8J8G - chains A and P of the 5 polymer chains in the assembly; structure by electron microscopy, 2.79 A resolution.

== Chain A ==
Protein: DNA polymerase
Organism: Monkeypox virus
UniProt: Q5IXW8 (Q5IXW8_MONPV); residues 1-1006 here = UniProt positions 1-1006
Chain sequence (1029 residues; each row starts with the number of its first residue; numbers below 1 keep their minus sign (Met-22 is residue -22)):
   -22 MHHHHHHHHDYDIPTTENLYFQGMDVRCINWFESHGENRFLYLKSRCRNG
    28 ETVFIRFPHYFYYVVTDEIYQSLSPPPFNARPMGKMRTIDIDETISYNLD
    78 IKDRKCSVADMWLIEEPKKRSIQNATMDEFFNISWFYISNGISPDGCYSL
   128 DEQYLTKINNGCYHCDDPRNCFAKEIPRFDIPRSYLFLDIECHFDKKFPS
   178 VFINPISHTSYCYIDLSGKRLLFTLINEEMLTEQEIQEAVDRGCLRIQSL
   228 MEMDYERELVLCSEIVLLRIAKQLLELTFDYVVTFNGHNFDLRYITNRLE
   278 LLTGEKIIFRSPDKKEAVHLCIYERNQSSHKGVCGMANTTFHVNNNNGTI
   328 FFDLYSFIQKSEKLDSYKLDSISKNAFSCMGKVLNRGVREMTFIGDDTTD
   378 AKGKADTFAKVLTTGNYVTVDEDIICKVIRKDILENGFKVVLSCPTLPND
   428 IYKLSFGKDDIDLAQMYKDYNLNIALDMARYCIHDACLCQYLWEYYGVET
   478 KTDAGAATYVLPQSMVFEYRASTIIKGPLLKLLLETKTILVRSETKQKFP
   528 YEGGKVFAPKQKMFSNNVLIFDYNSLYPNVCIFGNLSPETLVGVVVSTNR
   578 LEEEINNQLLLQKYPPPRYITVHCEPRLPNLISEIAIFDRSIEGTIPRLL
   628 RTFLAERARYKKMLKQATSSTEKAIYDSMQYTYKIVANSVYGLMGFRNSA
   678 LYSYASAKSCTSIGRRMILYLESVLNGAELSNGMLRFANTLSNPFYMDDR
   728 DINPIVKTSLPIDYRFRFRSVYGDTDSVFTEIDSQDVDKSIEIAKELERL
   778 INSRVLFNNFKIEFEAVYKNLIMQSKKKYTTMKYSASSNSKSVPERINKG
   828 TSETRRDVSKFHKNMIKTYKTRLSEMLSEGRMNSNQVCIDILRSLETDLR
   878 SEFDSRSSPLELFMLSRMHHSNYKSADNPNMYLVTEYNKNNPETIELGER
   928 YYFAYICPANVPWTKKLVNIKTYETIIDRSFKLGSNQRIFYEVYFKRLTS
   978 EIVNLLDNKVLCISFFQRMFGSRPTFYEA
Unresolved in the structure: -22 to -1, 1005-1006
Sequence notes: initiating methionine (-22); expression tag (-21 to 0); engineered mutation Phe108 (Leu in Q5IXW8), Leu411 (Trp in Q5IXW8)
Metal / ion sites: Ca2+ site 1: Asp166, Glu168, Asp462; Ca2+ site 2 near Asp166 (its only coordinating residue here); Ca2+ site 3: Asp549, Asp753 (together with TXJ)
Ligand contacts: TXJ ([(2S)-1-(4-azanyl-2-oxidanylidene-pyrimidin-1-yl)-3-oxidanyl-propan-2-yl]oxymethyl-[oxidanyl(phosphonooxy)phosphoryl]oxy-phosphinic acid): Asp549, Tyr550, Asn551, Ser552, Leu553, Tyr554, Arg634, Lys661, Ile662, Asn665, Thr752, Asp753

== Chain P ==
Molecule: 24-nt DNA strand
Sequence (24 nucleotides; row label = number of the first residue in the row):
     2 AGCTGCTATGTGAGATTAAGTTAT
Unresolved in the structure: 2-11

== Interface between chain A and chain P ==
Residue-residue contacts - 27 pairs, chain A then chain P:
  Asp751(A) - DT25(P)  sugar contact
  Thr752(A) - DT25(P)  sugar contact
  Asp753(A) - DT25(P)  phosphate contact
  Lys804(A) - DA24(P)  base contact
  Tyr806(A) - DT25(P)  hydrogen bond to the phosphate
  Lys826(A) - DA24(P)  phosphate contact
  Lys826(A) - DT25(P)  salt bridge to the phosphate
  Gly827(A) - DT23(P)  phosphate contact
  Gly827(A) - DA24(P)  hydrogen bond to the phosphate
  Thr831(A) - DT23(P)  phosphate contact
  Arg832(A) - DG21(P)  base contact
  Arg832(A) - DT22(P)  hydrogen bond to the sugar
  Arg832(A) - DT23(P)  phosphate contact
  Arg833(A) - DT23(P)  salt bridge to the phosphate
  Asp834(A) - DG21(P)  phosphate contact
  Asp834(A) - DT22(P)  sugar contact
  Ser893(A) - DT22(P)  phosphate contact
  Arg894(A) - DT22(P)  phosphate contact
  His897(A) - DG21(P)  salt bridge to the phosphate
  Tyr900(A) - DA20(P)  phosphate contact
  Tyr900(A) - DG21(P)  hydrogen bond to the phosphate
  Lys901(A) - DA20(P)  hydrogen bond to the phosphate
  Asn907(A) - DA20(P)  phosphate contact
  Asn907(A) - DG21(P)  hydrogen bond to the phosphate
  Arg927(A) - DT22(P)  salt bridge to the phosphate
  Lys943(A) - DG13(P)  phosphate contact
  Arg1000(A) - DA14(P)  salt bridge to the phosphate
Interface residues without a listed pair, chain A (24 interface residues in all): Asp549, Ser754, Asn825, Asn905
Interface residues without a listed pair, chain P (9 interface residues in all): DA19

== Summary ==
Chain A and chain P form an interface of 24 and 9 residues respectively, with 6 hydrogen bonds and 5 salt
bridges. Among the polar pairs are Arg832(A)-DT22(P), Tyr806(A)-DT25(P) and Gly827(A)-DA24(P). Bound to chain
A: compound TXJ.
Chain A is DNA polymerase (Monkeypox virus) and chain P is a 24-nt DNA strand; the structure, Monkeypox virus
DNA replication holoenzyme F8, A22 and E4 in complex with a DNA duplex and ..., was determined by electron
microscopy, deposited together with 8J8F and 8J86.
